PDB entry 4XZF | X-ray diffraction, 1.38 A resolution | chains B and A

# Chain B
Molecule: (da)(dc)(dc)(dg)(dc)(dc)(dg)(dg)(dg)(dt)(dg)(dc)(dc)
Sequence (13 nucleotides; row label = number of the first residue in the row):
     1 ACCGCCGGGT GCC

# Chain A
Protein: Helicase-like transcription factor
Source organism: Homo sapiens
Notes: EC 3.6.4.-, 6.3.2.-
UniProtKB: Q14527 (HLTF_HUMAN); residue numbers follow UniProt; this construct covers 58-174
Sequence (122 residues; each row starts with the number of its first residue):
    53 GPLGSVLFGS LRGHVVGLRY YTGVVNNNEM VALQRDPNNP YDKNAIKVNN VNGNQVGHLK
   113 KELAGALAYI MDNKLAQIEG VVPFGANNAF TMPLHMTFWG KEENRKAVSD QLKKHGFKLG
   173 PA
Unresolved in the structure: 174
Differences from the reference sequence: expression tag (53-57)
Curated features (UniProtKB/Swiss-Prot):
  - cross-link: Lys112 (Glycyl lysine isopeptide (Lys-Gly) (interchain with G-Cter in SUMO2))
From the paper describing this entry:
  - binding site for (da)(dc)(dc)(dg)(dc)(dc)(dg)(dg)(dg)(dt)(dg)(dc)(dc) (chain B): Tyr72, Tyr73, Asn91, Tyr93, Asp94, His110, Phe142
  - contacts within the chain: Tyr73-His110 (hydrogen bond)
  - mutagenesis - Y72A, Y73A, N91A, H110A, F142A: decreased binding to (da)(dc)(dc)(dg)(dc)(dc)(dg)(dg)(dg)(dt)(dg)(dc)(dc) (chain B)
  - mutagenesis - Y93A, D94A: unchanged binding to (da)(dc)(dc)(dg)(dc)(dc)(dg)(dg)(dg)(dt)(dg)(dc)(dc) (chain B)
  - mutagenesis - Y72A/Y93A: abolished binding to (da)(dc)(dc)(dg)(dc)(dc)(dg)(dg)(dg)(dt)(dg)(dc)(dc) (chain B)

# Chain B / chain A interface
Pairs across the interface (15):
  DC12(B) - Val68(A)  phosphate contact
  DC12(B) - Gly69(A)  hydrogen bond to the sugar
  DC12(B) - Tyr72(A)  base contact
  DC12(B) - Tyr73(A)  hydrogen bond to the base
  DC12(B) - His110(A)  hydrogen bond to the base
  DC13(B) - Val68(A)  phosphate contact
  DC13(B) - Tyr73(A)  base contact
  DC13(B) - Asn91(A)  hydrogen bond to the base
  DC13(B) - Tyr93(A)  stacking on the base
  DC13(B) - Asp94(A)  phosphate contact
  DC13(B) - Ala97(A)  phosphate contact
  DC13(B) - His110(A)  base contact
  DC13(B) - Leu111(A)  sugar contact
  DC13(B) - Lys112(A)  phosphate contact
  DC13(B) - Lys113(A)  salt bridge to the phosphate
Interface residues without a listed pair, chain A (13 interface residues in all): Ala116

# In short
2 residues of chain B and 13 residues of chain A are in contact; the contacts include 4 hydrogen bonds, 1 salt
bridge and 1 aromatic stacking contact. Polar pairs include DC12(B)-Tyr73(A), DC12(B)-His110(A) and
DC13(B)-Asn91(A). The paper reports a binding site for (da)(dc)(dc)(dg)(dc)(dc)(dg)(dg)(dg)(dt)(dg)(dc)(dc)
(chain B) at Tyr72(A), Tyr73(A) and Asn91(A) among others; Y72A, Y73A and N91A of chain A, among others,
reduce binding to (da)(dc)(dc)(dg)(dc)(dc)(dg)(dg)(dg)(dt)(dg)(dc)(dc) (chain B); 8 substitutions were tested
in all.
Here chain B is (da)(dc)(dc)(dg)(dc)(dc)(dg)(dg)(dg)(dt)(dg)(dc)(dc) and chain A is Helicase-like
transcription factor (Homo sapiens). Entry 4XZF (Crystal structure of HIRAN domain of human HLTF in complex
with DNA) was determined by X-ray diffraction, deposited together with 4XZG.
